4A3L - chains A and E of the 15 polymer chains in the assembly; structure by X-ray diffraction, 3.50 A resolution.

Chain A:
Name: DNA-directed RNA polymerase II subunit RPB1
Organism: Saccharomyces cerevisiae
Notes: EC 2.7.7.6
UniProt: P04050 (RPB1_YEAST); residue numbers follow UniProt; this construct covers 1-1732
Chain sequence (1732 residues; numbered 1 to 1732; the number before each row is that of its first residue):
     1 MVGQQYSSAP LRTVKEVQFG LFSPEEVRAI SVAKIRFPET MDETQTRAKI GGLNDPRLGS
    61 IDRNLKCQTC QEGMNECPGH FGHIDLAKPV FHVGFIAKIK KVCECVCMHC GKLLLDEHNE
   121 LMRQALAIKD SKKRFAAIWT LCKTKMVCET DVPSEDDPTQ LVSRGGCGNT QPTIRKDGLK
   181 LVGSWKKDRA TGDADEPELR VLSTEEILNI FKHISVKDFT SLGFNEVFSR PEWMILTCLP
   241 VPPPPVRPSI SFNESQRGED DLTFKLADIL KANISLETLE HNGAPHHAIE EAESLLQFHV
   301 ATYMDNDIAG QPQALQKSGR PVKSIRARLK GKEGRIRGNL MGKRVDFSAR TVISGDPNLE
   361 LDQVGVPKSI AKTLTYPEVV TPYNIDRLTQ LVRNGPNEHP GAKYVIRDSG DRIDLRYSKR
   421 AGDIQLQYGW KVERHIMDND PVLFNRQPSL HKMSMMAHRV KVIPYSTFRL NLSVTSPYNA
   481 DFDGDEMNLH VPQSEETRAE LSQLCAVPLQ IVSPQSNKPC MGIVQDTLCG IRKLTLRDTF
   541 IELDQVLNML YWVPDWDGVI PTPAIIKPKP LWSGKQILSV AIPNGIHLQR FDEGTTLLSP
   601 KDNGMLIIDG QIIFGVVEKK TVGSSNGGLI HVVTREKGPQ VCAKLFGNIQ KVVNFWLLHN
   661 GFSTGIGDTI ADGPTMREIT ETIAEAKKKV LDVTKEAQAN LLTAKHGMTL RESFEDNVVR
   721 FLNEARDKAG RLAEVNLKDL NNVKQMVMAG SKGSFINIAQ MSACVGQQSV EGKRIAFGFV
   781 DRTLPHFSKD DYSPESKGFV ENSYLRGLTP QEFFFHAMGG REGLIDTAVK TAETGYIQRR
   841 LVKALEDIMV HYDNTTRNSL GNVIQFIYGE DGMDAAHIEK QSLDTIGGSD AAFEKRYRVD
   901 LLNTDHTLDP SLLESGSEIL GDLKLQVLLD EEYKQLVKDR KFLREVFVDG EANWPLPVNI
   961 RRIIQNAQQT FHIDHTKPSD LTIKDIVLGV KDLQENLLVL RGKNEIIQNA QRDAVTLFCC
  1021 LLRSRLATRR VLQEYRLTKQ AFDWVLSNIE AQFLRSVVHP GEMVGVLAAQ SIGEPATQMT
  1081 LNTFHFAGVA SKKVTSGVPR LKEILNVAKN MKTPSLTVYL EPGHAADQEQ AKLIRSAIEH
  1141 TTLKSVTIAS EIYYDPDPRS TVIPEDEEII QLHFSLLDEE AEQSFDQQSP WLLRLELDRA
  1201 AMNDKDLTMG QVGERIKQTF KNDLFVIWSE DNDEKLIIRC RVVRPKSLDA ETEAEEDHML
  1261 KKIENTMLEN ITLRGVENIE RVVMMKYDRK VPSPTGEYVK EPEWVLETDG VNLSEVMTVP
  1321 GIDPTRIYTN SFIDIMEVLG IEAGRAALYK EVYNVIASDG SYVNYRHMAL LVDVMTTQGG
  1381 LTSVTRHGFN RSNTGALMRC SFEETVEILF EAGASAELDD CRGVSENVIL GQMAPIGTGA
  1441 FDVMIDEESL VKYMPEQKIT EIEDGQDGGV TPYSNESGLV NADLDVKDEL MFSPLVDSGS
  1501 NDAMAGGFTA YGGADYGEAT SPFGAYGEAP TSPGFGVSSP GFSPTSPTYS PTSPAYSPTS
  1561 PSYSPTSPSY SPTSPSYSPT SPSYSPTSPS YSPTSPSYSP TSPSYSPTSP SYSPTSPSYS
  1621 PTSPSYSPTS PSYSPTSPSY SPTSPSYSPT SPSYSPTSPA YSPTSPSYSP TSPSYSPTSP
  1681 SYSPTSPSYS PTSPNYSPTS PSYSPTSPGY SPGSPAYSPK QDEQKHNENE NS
Disordered / not traced: 1-2, 1084-1091, 1177-1186, 1244-1253, 1456-1732
UniProt features mapped onto this chain:
  - region: Pro248 to Asp260 (Lid loop), Asn306 to Lys323 (Rudder loop), Pro810 to Glu822 (Bridging helix)
  - binding site (Zn(2+)): Cys67, Cys70, Cys77, His80, Cys107, Cys110, Cys148, Cys167
  - binding site (Mg(2+)): Asp481, Asp483, Asp485
  - modified residue: Thr1471 (Phosphothreonine)
  - cross-link (Glycyl lysine isopeptide (Lys-Gly)): Lys695 (interchain with G-Cter in ubiquitin), Lys1246 (interchain with G-Cter in ubiquitin), Lys1350 (interchain with G-Cter in ubiquitin)
  - natural variant: Ser1653 to Pro1659 (deletion: In strain: A364A)
  - mutagenesis: Lys1246 (K1246R: Impairs ubiquitination during transcription stress)
Bound ions: Zn2+ site 1: Cys67, Cys70, Cys77, His80; Zn2+ site 2: Cys107, Cys110, Cys148, Cys167; Mg2+: Asp481, Asp483, Asp485 (shared with 1 residue of chain P)
Small-molecule neighbours: AMP-CPP (APC; diphosphomethylphosphonic acid adenosyl ester): Arg446, Pro448, Asn479, Asp481, Asp483, Gln1078, Leu1081, Asn1082
Reported in the primary citation:
  - mutagenesis - Q1078N, Q1078S: abolished growth (citing earlier work)

Chain E:
Name: DNA-directed RNA polymerases I, II, and III subunit RPABC1
Organism: Saccharomyces cerevisiae
UniProt: P20434 (RPAB1_YEAST); residues 1-215 here = UniProt positions 1-215
Chain sequence (215 residues; each row starts with the number of its first residue):
     1 MDQENERNIS RLWRAFRTVK EMVKDRGYFI TQEEVELPLE DFKAKYCDSM GRPQRKMMSF
    61 QANPTEESIS KFPDMGSLWV EFCDEPSVGV KTMKTFVIHI QEKNFQTGIF VYQNNITPSA
   121 MKLVPSIPPA TIETFNEAAL VVNITHHELV PKHIRLSSDE KRELLKRYRL KESQLPRIQR
   181 ADPVALYLGL KRGEVVKIIR KSETSGRYAS YRICM
Disordered / not traced: 1

Chain A / chain E interface:
Contacting residue pairs - 97 pairs, chain A then chain E:
  Arg857(A) with Tyr168(E), hydrogen bond (side chain-backbone); Leu170(E); Gln174(E)
  Leu860(A) with Gln174(E), hydrogen bond (backbone-side chain)
  Gly861(A) with Gln174(E)
  Asn862(A) with Ser173(E), hydrogen bond; Gln174(E); Arg177(E)
  Val863(A) with Leu170(E), hydrophobic; Gln174(E), hydrogen bond (backbone-backbone); Pro176(E)
  Gln865(A) with Tyr208(E)
  Phe866(A) with Tyr168(E), hydrophobic; Tyr208(E), hydrogen bond (backbone-side chain); Ser210(E); Tyr211(E)
  Ile867(A) with Tyr168(E)
  Gly869(A) with Thr204(E), hydrogen bond (backbone-side chain)
  Glu870(A) with Arg200(E), salt bridge; Ser202(E), hydrogen bond; Thr204(E); Ser205(E), hydrogen bond (backbone-side chain); Tyr208(E)
  Asp871(A) with Thr204(E), hydrogen bond; Ser205(E)
  Phe942(A) with Gly206(E); Arg207(E)
  Glu945(A) with Lys201(E), salt bridge
  Val946(A) with Lys201(E); Ser202(E); Gly206(E)
  Phe947(A) with Glu203(E)
  Trp954(A) with Glu203(E)
  Asn1004(A) with Arg167(E)
  Ile1006(A) with Glu163(E); Leu164(E); Arg167(E); Tyr168(E), hydrophobic
  Ile1007(A) with Arg167(E); Tyr168(E), hydrophobic
  Ala1010(A) with Tyr168(E)
  Asp1013(A) with Ser205(E); Arg207(E); Ala209(E)
  Ala1014(A) with Ser205(E)
  Thr1016(A) with Ser205(E); Arg207(E)
  Leu1017(A) with Glu203(E); Thr204(E); Ser205(E), hydrogen bond (backbone-backbone); Gly206(E)
  Met1317(A) with Val142(E)
  Thr1318(A) with Arg11(E), hydrogen bond; Arg14(E), hydrogen bond (backbone-side chain); Ala138(E); Val141(E); Val142(E)
  Pro1324(A) with Val142(E), hydrophobic; His147(E)
  Thr1325(A) with His146(E), hydrogen bond (side chain-backbone); His147(E); Glu148(E), hydrogen bond (backbone-backbone)
  Arg1326(A) with His147(E); Glu148(E), salt bridge
  Ile1327(A) with His147(E), hydrogen bond (backbone-side chain)
  Ile1335(A) with Leu149(E), hydrophobic
  Met1336(A) with Gln179(E)
  Glu1337(A) with Pro183(E)
  Val1338(A) with Ile144(E); Pro183(E)
  Leu1339(A) with Ile144(E), hydrophobic; His147(E); Val150(E); Val184(E)
  Gly1340(A) with Asp182(E); Pro183(E)
  Ile1341(A) with Asp182(E), hydrogen bond (backbone-side chain); Arg212(E)
  Glu1342(A) with Pro151(E); His153(E); Ile198(E); Arg200(E), salt bridge; Arg212(E), salt bridge
  Ala1343(A) with Leu149(E)
  Arg1345(A) with Arg200(E)
  Tyr1349(A) with Glu203(E), hydrogen bond
  Tyr1365(A) with Glu203(E); Thr204(E)
  Arg1366(A) with Thr204(E)
  Thr1376(A) with Arg212(E)
  Thr1377(A) with Pro176(E); Arg177(E), hydrogen bond (backbone-backbone); Arg212(E)
  Gln1378(A) with Arg177(E), hydrogen bond (backbone-side chain)
  Gly1379(A) with Arg177(E); Gln179(E), hydrogen bond (backbone-side chain)
  Gly1380(A) with Gln179(E)
Also at the interface, not in a pair above, chain A (57 interface residues in all): Asp853, Leu956, Val1015, Val1319, Pro1320, Tyr1328, Ala1346, Ala1347, Asp1373
Also at the interface, not in a pair above, chain E (44 interface residues in all): Arg169, Leu175, Ile178, Met215

In short:
57 residues of chain A face 44 of chain E across their interface, with 20 hydrogen bonds and 5 salt bridges.
Polar contacts include Glu870(A)-Arg200(E), Glu945(A)-Lys201(E) and Arg1326(A)-Glu148(E). Bound to chain A:
AMP-CPP. From the paper: Q1078N and Q1078S of chain A abolish growth.
Chain A is DNA-directed RNA polymerase II subunit RPB1 and chain E is DNA-directed RNA polymerases I, II, and
III subunit RPABC1, both from Saccharomyces cerevisiae; the structure, RNA Polymerase II initial transcribing
complex with a 7nt DNA-RNA hybrid and soaked with AMPCPP, was determined by X-ray diffraction, deposited
together with 4A3B, 4A3C, 4A3D, 4A3E, 4A3F, 4A3G and 4 further entries.
